7CKZ - chains B and G of the 5 polymer chains in the assembly; structure by electron microscopy, 3.10 A resolution.

Chain B:
Molecule: Guanine nucleotide-binding protein G(I)/G(S)/G(T) subunit beta-1
Source organism: Homo sapiens
UniProtKB: P62873 (GBB1_HUMAN); residues 2-340 here = UniProt positions 2-340
Amino-acid sequence (348 residues; each row starts with the number of its first residue; numbers below 1 keep their minus sign (Met-7 is residue -7)):
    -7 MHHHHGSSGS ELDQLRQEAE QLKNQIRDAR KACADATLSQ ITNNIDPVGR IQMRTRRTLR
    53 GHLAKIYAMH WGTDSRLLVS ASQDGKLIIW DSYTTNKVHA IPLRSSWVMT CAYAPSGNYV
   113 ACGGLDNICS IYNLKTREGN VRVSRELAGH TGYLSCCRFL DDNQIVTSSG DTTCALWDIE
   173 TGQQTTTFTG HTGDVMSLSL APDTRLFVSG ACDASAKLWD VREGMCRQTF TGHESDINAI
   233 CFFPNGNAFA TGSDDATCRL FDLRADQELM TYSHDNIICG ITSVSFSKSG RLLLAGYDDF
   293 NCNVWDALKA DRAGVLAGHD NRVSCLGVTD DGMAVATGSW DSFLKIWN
Not modelled in the structure: -7 to 0
Differences from the reference sequence: expression tag (-7 to 1)
UniProt features mapped onto this chain:
  - modified residue: Ser2 (N-acetylserine), His266 (Phosphohistidine)
  - natural variant: Leu30 (L30F: In MRD42; uncertain significance), Arg52 (R52G: In MRD42), Gly64 (G64V: In MRD42), Asp76 (D76E: In MRD42; D76G: In MRD42), Gly77 (G77S: In MRD42), Lys78 (K78R: In MRD42), Ile80 (I80N: In MRD42; I80T: In MRD42), His91 (H91R: In MRD42; uncertain significance), Ala92 (A92T: In MRD42), Pro94 (P94S: In MRD42), Leu95 (L95P: In MRD42), Arg96 (R96L: In MRD42), 5 further natural variant entries in UniProt

Chain G:
Molecule: Guanine nucleotide-binding protein G(I)/G(S)/G(O) subunit gamma-2
Source organism: Homo sapiens
UniProtKB: P59768 (GBG2_HUMAN); numbering as in UniProt (aligned over 1-71)
Amino-acid sequence (71 residues; each row starts with the number of its first residue):
     1 MASNNTASIA QARKLVEQLK MEANIDRIKV SKAAADLMAY CEAHAKEDPL LTPVPASENP
    61 FREKKFFCAI L
Not modelled in the structure: 1-4, 63-71
UniProt features mapped onto this chain:
  - modified residue: Ala2 (N-acetylalanine), Cys68 (Cysteine methyl ester)
  - lipidation: Cys68 (S-geranylgeranyl cysteine)

Interface between chain B and chain G:
Contacting residue pairs (107):
  Glu3(B) with Ile9(G)
  Leu4(B) with Asn5(G); Ser8(G); Ile9(G)
  Leu7(B) with Ala12(G), hydrophobic; Arg13(G); Val16(G), hydrophobic
  Glu10(B) with Val16(G)
  Ala11(B) with Leu19(G)
  Leu14(B) with Val16(G), hydrophobic; Leu19(G), hydrophobic; Lys20(G)
  Lys15(B) with Leu19(G)
  Ile18(B) with Leu19(G); Glu22(G); Ala23(G), hydrophobic; Arg27(G)
  Arg22(B) with Glu22(G), salt bridge
  Cys25(B) with Arg27(G); Ile28(G); Lys29(G); Val30(G), hydrogen bond (backbone-backbone)
  Ala26(B) with Val30(G), hydrophobic
  Asp27(B) with Lys29(G); Ser31(G)
  Ala28(B) with Val30(G); Ser31(G)
  Thr29(B) with Val30(G)
  Leu30(B) with Ala34(G), hydrophobic; Met38(G), hydrophobic
  Ile33(B) with Met38(G)
  Ile37(B) with Glu42(G)
  Val40(B) with Leu51(G), hydrophobic
  Ile43(B) with Leu50(G); Leu51(G)
  Met45(B) with Leu50(G), hydrophobic
  Arg48(B) with Phe61(G); Arg62(G)
  Arg49(B) with Pro60(G), hydrogen bond (side chain-backbone); Phe61(G), hydrogen bond (side chain-backbone)
  Trp63(B) with Phe61(G), hydrophobic
  Ser67(B) with Phe61(G)
  Ser84(B) with Phe61(G)
  Tyr85(B) with Pro60(G), hydrophobic; Phe61(G), hydrophobic
  Met217(B) with Met21(G), hydrophobic
  Cys218(B) with Gln18(G), hydrogen bond; Met21(G)
  Gln220(B) with Ile25(G)
  Thr221(B) with Gln18(G); Glu22(G), hydrogen bond
  Phe235(B) with Leu37(G), hydrophobic; Tyr40(G), hydrophobic
  Pro236(B) with Tyr40(G), hydrogen bond (backbone-side chain)
  Asn237(B) with Asp36(G); Tyr40(G)
  Ala240(B) with Leu37(G), hydrophobic
  Asp254(B) with Ala33(G); Leu37(G)
  Arg256(B) with Asp26(G); Arg27(G); Ile28(G), hydrogen bond (backbone-backbone); Asp36(G), salt bridge
  Ala257(B) with Ile28(G)
  Asp258(B) with Glu22(G); Ile25(G); Arg27(G), salt bridge
  Gln259(B) with Val30(G)
  Leu261(B) with Val30(G), hydrophobic; Ala33(G), hydrophobic; Leu37(G), hydrophobic
  Ser279(B) with Asp48(G), hydrogen bond; Leu50(G)
  Lys280(B) with His44(G); Glu47(G); Asp48(G), hydrogen bond (backbone-side chain)
  Ser281(B) with Tyr40(G); Cys41(G); His44(G); Ala45(G); Asp48(G), hydrogen bond; Leu51(G)
  Arg283(B) with Cys41(G); Glu42(G), salt bridge; Leu51(G)
  Leu284(B) with Leu50(G); Leu51(G), hydrophobic
  Leu300(B) with Met38(G), hydrophobic; Cys41(G), hydrophobic
  Val320(B) with Leu50(G), hydrophobic
  Asp323(B) with Glu47(G); Pro49(G)
  Gly324(B) with Pro49(G); Leu50(G), hydrogen bond (backbone-backbone)
  Met325(B) with Pro49(G), hydrophobic; Leu50(G); Asn59(G), hydrogen bond; Pro60(G); Phe61(G), hydrophobic
  Ala326(B) with Leu50(G), hydrophobic; Phe61(G), hydrophobic
  Val327(B) with Leu50(G), hydrophobic
  Ile338(B) with Phe61(G), hydrophobic
  Asn340(B) with Pro49(G); Leu50(G); Val54(G); Asn59(G), hydrogen bond
Also at the interface, not in a pair above, chain B (63 interface residues in all): Gln17, Ala21, Ala24, Lys209, Arg219, Leu252, Gly282, Leu286, Trp339
Also at the interface, not in a pair above, chain G (41 interface residues in all): Lys32, Glu58

Overview:
63 residues of chain B and 41 residues of chain G are in contact; the contacts include 13 hydrogen bonds and 4
salt bridges. Polar pairs include Arg22(B)-Glu22(G), Arg256(B)-Asp36(G) and Asp258(B)-Arg27(G).
Chain B is Guanine nucleotide-binding protein G(I)/G(S)/G(T) subunit beta-1 and chain G is Guanine
nucleotide-binding protein G(I)/G(S)/G(O) subunit gamma-2, both from Homo sapiens; the structure, Cryo-EM
structure of Dopamine and LY3154207 bound dopamine receptor DRD1-Gs signaling complex, was determined by
electron microscopy (same publication as 7CKW, 7CKX, 7CKY and 7CRH).
